PDB entry 3U84 | X-ray diffraction, 2.50 A resolution | chain A

== Chain A ==
Protein: Menin
Organism: Homo sapiens
UniProtKB: O00255 (MEN1_HUMAN), isoform O00255-2; numbering as in UniProt; present here: 2-459, 520-610
Sequence (550 residues; each row starts with the number of its first residue; note: 60 numbers in that range are skipped by the numbering (no residue carries them; nothing is unmodelled there)):
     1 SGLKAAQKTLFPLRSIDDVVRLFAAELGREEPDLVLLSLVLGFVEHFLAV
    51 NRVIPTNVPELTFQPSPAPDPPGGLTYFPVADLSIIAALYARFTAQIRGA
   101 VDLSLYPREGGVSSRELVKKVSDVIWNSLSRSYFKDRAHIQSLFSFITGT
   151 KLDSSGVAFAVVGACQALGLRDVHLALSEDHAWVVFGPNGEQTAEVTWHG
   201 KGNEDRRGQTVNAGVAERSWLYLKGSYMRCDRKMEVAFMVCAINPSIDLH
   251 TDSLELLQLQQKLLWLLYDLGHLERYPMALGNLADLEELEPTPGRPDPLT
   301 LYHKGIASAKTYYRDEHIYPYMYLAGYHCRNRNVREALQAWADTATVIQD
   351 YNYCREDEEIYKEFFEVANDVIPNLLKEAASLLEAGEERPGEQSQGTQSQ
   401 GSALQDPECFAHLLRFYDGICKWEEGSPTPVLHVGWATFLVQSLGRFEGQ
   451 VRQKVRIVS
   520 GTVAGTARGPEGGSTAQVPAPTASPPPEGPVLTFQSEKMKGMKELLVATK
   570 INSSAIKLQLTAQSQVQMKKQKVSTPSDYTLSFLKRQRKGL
Disordered / not traced: 387-401, 529-533, 540-547, 582-595, 609-610
Differences from the reference sequence: expression tag (1)
Swiss-Prot annotation at these positions:
  - natural variant: Pro12 (P12L: In MEN1), Leu22 (L22R: In MEN1), Glu26 (E26K: In parathyroid adenoma and MEN1), Leu39 (L39W: In MEN1), Gly42 (G42D: In MEN1), Glu45 (E45G: In MEN1; E45K: In MEN1), Leu89 to Ala95 (deletion: In MEN1), Arg98 (R98L: In MEN1), Gly110 (G110E: In MEN1), Lys119 (deletion: In MEN1), Lys135 (K135I: In MEN1), His139 (H139D: In MEN1; H139P: In MEN1; H139R: In MEN1; H139Y: In MEN1), 76 further natural variant entries in UniProt
  - mutagenesis: Ala182 (A182F: Reduced interaction with KMT2A), Met278 (M278W: Loss of interaction with KMT2A and JUND), Asp285 (D285R: Reduced interaction with KMT2A; when associated with R-288 and R-290), Glu288 (E288R: Reduced interaction with KMT2A; when associated with R-285 and R-290), Glu290 (E290R: Reduced interaction with KMT2A; when associated with R-285 and R-288), Tyr319 (Y319A: Reduced interaction with KMT2A), Tyr323 (Y323A: Reduced interaction with KMT2A), Glu366 (E366A: Reduced interaction with KMT2A; when associated with A-370), Asp370 (D370A: Reduced interaction with KMT2A; when associated with A-366)
  - modified residue: Ser543 (Phosphoserine), Thr594 (Phosphothreonine)
What the authors report for this chain:
  - disease-associated variants - A284Q, T344R: decreased stability

== Overview ==
From UniProt: 9 mutagenesis sites. The paper reports that A284Q and T344R reduce stability.
Chain A is Menin (Homo sapiens); the structure, Crystal Structure of Human Menin, was determined by X-ray
diffraction (same publication as 3U85, 3U86 and 3U88).
